4R18 - chains F and G of the 28 polymer chains in the assembly; structure by X-ray diffraction, 2.40 A resolution.

[Chain F]
Protein: Proteasome subunit alpha type-7
Organism: Saccharomyces cerevisiae S288c
Notes: EC 3.4.25.1
UniProtKB: P21242 (PSA7_YEAST); residues -3 to 284 here correspond to UniProt positions 1-288 (UniProt number = residue number + 4)
Sequence (288 residues; row label = number of the first residue in the row; numbers below 1 keep their minus sign (Met-3 is residue -3)):
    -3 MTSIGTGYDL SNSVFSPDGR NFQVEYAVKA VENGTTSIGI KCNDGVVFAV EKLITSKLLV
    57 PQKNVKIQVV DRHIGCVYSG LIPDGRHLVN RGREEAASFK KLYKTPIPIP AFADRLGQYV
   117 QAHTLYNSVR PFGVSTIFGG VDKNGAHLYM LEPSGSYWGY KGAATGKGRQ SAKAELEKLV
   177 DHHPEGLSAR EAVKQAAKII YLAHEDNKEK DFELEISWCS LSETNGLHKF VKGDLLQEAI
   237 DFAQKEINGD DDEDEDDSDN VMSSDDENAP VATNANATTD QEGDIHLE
Disordered / not traced: -3 to 1, 245-284
Curated features (UniProtKB/Swiss-Prot):
  - modified residue: Thr-2 (N-acetylthreonine)

[Chain G]
Protein: Proteasome subunit alpha type-1
Organism: Saccharomyces cerevisiae S288c
Notes: EC 3.4.25.1
UniProtKB: P21243 (PSA1_YEAST); residues -8 to 243 here correspond to UniProt positions 1-252 (UniProt number = residue number + 9)
Sequence (252 residues; row label = number of the first residue in the row; numbers below 1 keep their minus sign (Met-8 is residue -8)):
    -8 MSGAAAASAA GYDRHITIFS PEGRLYQVEY AFKATNQTNI NSLAVRGKDC TVVISQKKVP
    52 DKLLDPTTVS YIFCISRTIG MVVNGPIPDA RNAALRAKAE AAEFRYKYGY DMPCDVLAKR
   112 MANLSQIYTQ RAYMRPLGVI LTFVSVDEEL GPSIYKTDPA GYYVGYKATA TGPKQQEITT
   172 NLENHFKKSK IDHINEESWE KVVEFAITHM IDALGTEFSK NDLEVGVATK DKFFTLSAEN
   232 IEERLVAIAE QD
Disordered / not traced: -8 to 1, 243

[Chain F / chain G interface]
Contacting residue pairs - 62 pairs, chain F then chain G:
  Thr2(F) with His6(G), hydrogen bond (backbone-side chain)
  Gly3(F) with His6(G)
  Tyr4(F) with Arg5(G); His6(G); Tyr21(G)
  Ser9(F) with Arg126(G)
  Val10(F) with His6(G); Gln18(G)
  Phe11(F) with Gln18(G), hydrogen bond (backbone-side chain); Tyr21(G); Ala22(G), hydrophobic; Ala25(G), hydrophobic; Arg126(G); Pro127(G); Gly129(G)
  Ser12(F) with Tyr21(G)
  Pro13(F) with Tyr21(G), hydrophobic; Lys24(G), hydrogen bond (backbone-side chain)
  Gly15(F) with Tyr21(G); Ala25(G)
  Lys37(F) with Asp56(G), salt bridge
  Asp110(F) with Arg82(G)
  Gln114(F) with Arg82(G), hydrogen bond (side chain-backbone); Asn83(G); Leu86(G)
  Gln117(F) with Pro79(G); Asp80(G); Asn83(G), hydrogen bond; Arg126(G)
  Thr120(F) with Arg126(G), hydrogen bond (backbone-side chain)
  Leu121(F) with Tyr124(G); Arg126(G); Leu128(G), hydrophobic
  Tyr122(F) with Tyr124(G); Met125(G), hydrophobic
  Ser150(F) with Pro79(G)
  Gly151(F) with Pro79(G)
  Ser152(F) with Ile78(G); Pro79(G)
  Tyr153(F) with Arg82(G), hydrogen bond (backbone-side chain)
  Trp154(F) with Leu55(G), hydrophobic; Thr59(G); Val60(G), hydrophobic; Ser61(G); Tyr62(G); Ile78(G), hydrophobic; Arg82(G)
  Gly155(F) with Leu55(G); Asp56(G), hydrogen bond (backbone-backbone); Thr59(G), hydrogen bond (backbone-side chain)
  Tyr156(F) with Leu54(G); Leu55(G); Asp56(G)
  Lys157(F) with Lys53(G); Leu54(G), hydrogen bond (backbone-backbone); Leu55(G)
  Gly158(F) with Leu54(G)
  Leu172(F) with Leu54(G), hydrophobic
  Glu173(F) with Lys53(G); Leu54(G)
  Val176(F) with Leu54(G), hydrophobic
  Asp177(F) with Lys53(G), salt bridge
Interface residues without a listed pair, chain F (32 interface residues in all): Asp14, Tyr145, Lys169
Interface residues without a listed pair, chain G (28 interface residues in all): Asp52

[Summary]
32 residues of chain F and 28 residues of chain G are in contact; the contacts include 10 hydrogen bonds and 2
salt bridges. Among the polar pairs are Lys37(F)-Asp56(G), Asp177(F)-Lys53(G) and Thr2(F)-His6(G).
Chain F is Proteasome subunit alpha type-7 and chain G is Proteasome subunit alpha type-1, both from
Saccharomyces cerevisiae S288c; the structure, Ligand-induced Lys33-Thr1 crosslinking at subunit beta5 of the
yeast 20S proteasome, was determined by X-ray diffraction (same publication as 4R17).
